Entry 5G10 (X-ray diffraction, 1.71 A resolution); this record covers chains A and B.

== Chain A (and B) ==
Protein: HDAH
Organism: Pseudomonas aeruginosa
Notes: chain B of this document is another copy of the same molecule, construct and numbering; everything in this record applies to it too
UniProtKB: Q9HXM1 (Q9HXM1_PSEAE); residues 2-380 here = UniProt positions 2-380
Sequence (379 residues; row label = number of the first residue in the row):
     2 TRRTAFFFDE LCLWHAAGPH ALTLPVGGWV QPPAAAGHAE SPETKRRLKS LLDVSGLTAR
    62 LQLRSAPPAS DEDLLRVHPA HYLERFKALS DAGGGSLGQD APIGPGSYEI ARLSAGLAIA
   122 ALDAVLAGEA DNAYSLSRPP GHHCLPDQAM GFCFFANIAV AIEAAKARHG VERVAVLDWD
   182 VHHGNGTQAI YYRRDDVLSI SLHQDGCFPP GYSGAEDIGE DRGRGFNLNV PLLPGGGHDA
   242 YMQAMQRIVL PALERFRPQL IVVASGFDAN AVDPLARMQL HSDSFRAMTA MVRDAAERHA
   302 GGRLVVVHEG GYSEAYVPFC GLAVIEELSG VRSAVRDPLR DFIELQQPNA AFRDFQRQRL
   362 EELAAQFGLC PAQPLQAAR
Not modelled in the structure: 372-380 (chain B: 378-380)
Bound ions: K+ site 1: Asp179, Asp181, His183, Ser202, Leu203; Zn2+: Asp181, His183, Asp269 (together with 6DK); K+ site 2: Tyr192, Arg195, Val198, Phe227
Residues lining bound ligands:
  - 6DK (9,9,9-tris(fluoranyl)-8,8-bis(oxidanyl)-N-phenyl-nonanamide), molecule 1: Thr24, Leu25, Asp101, Pro141, His143, His144, Gly152, Phe153, Cys154, Asp181, His183, Phe209, Asp269, Glu310, Gly311, Tyr313
  - 6DK, molecule 2: Pro339, Leu340, Phe343
Curated features (UniProtKB/Swiss-Prot):
  - active site: His144 (Proton donor/acceptor)
  - binding site (Zn(2+)): Asp181, His183, Asp269
  - site: Tyr313 (Polarizes the scissile carbonyl of the substrate)
  - mutagenesis: His143 (H143A: Loss of enzymatic activity against both acetylated and trifluoroacetylated lysine substrates), His144 (H144A: Loss of enzymatic activity against both acetylated and trifluoroacetylated lysine substrates), Tyr313 (Y313F: Loss of enzymatic activity against acetylated lysine substrate but no effect on activity with trifluoroacetylated lysine substrate ...)

== Chain A / chain B interface ==
Contacting residue pairs (83; chain A residue first):
  Ala22(A) - Arg48(B)
  Ala22(A) - Ala316(B)
  Leu23(A) - Val273(B)  hydrophobic
  Leu23(A) - Ala316(B)  hydrophobic
  Leu25(A) - Pro339(B)  hydrophobic
  Leu25(A) - Leu340(B)  hydrophobic
  Trp30(A) - Leu52(B)
  Trp30(A) - Phe320(B)
  Trp30(A) - Ala335(B)
  Trp30(A) - Val336(B)
  Trp30(A) - Arg337(B)
  Gln32(A) - Arg48(B)  hydrogen bond (backbone-side chain)
  Gln32(A) - Ser51(B)
  Pro33(A) - Arg48(B)  hydrogen bond (backbone-side chain)
  Pro34(A) - Arg48(B)
  Ala35(A) - Glu44(B)
  Ala36(A) - Ala36(B)  hydrophobic
  Arg48(A) - Ala22(B)
  Arg48(A) - Gln32(B)  hydrogen bond (side chain-backbone)
  Arg48(A) - Pro33(B)  hydrogen bond (side chain-backbone)
  Arg48(A) - Pro34(B)
  Ser51(A) - Gln32(B)
  Leu52(A) - Trp30(B)
  Val55(A) - Trp30(B)  hydrophobic
  Asp206(A) - Asn350(B)  hydrogen bond
  Gly207(A) - Leu346(B)
  Gly207(A) - Gln347(B)
  Cys208(A) - Phe343(B)
  Cys208(A) - Gln347(B)  hydrogen bond (backbone-side chain)
  Pro211(A) - Phe343(B)  hydrophobic
  Pro211(A) - Leu346(B)  hydrophobic
  Gly212(A) - Leu346(B)  hydrogen bond (backbone-backbone)
  Pro235(A) - Pro235(B)
  Pro235(A) - Gly236(B)
  Pro235(A) - Gln280(B)
  Pro235(A) - Phe353(B)
  Gly236(A) - Pro235(B)
  Gly236(A) - Gly236(B)
  Asn271(A) - Arg278(B)  hydrogen bond (backbone-side chain)
  Ala272(A) - Arg278(B)  hydrogen bond (backbone-side chain)
  Val273(A) - Leu23(B)  hydrophobic
  Val273(A) - Pro275(B)
  Val273(A) - Arg278(B)
  Asp274(A) - Arg278(B)  hydrogen bond (backbone-side chain)
  Pro275(A) - Val273(B)
  Ala277(A) - Arg278(B)  hydrogen bond (backbone-side chain)
  Arg278(A) - Asn271(B)  hydrogen bond (side chain-backbone)
  Arg278(A) - Ala272(B)  hydrogen bond (side chain-backbone)
  Arg278(A) - Val273(B)
  Arg278(A) - Asp274(B)  hydrogen bond (side chain-backbone)
  Arg278(A) - Ala277(B)  hydrogen bond (side chain-backbone)
  Arg278(A) - Arg278(B)
  Arg278(A) - Met279(B)  hydrogen bond (side chain-backbone)
  Arg278(A) - Gln280(B)
  Met279(A) - Arg278(B)  hydrogen bond (backbone-side chain)
  Gln280(A) - Gln205(B)
  Gln280(A) - Pro235(B)
  Gln280(A) - Arg278(B)
  Ala316(A) - Ala22(B)
  Ala316(A) - Leu23(B)  hydrophobic
  Phe320(A) - Trp30(B)
  Ala335(A) - Trp30(B)
  Val336(A) - Trp30(B)
  Arg337(A) - Trp30(B)
  Pro339(A) - Leu25(B)  hydrophobic
  Leu340(A) - Leu25(B)  hydrophobic
  Phe343(A) - Cys208(B)
  Phe343(A) - Phe209(B)  hydrophobic
  Phe343(A) - Pro211(B)  hydrophobic
  Leu346(A) - Gly207(B)
  Leu346(A) - Pro211(B)  hydrophobic
  Leu346(A) - Gly212(B)  hydrogen bond (backbone-backbone)
  Gln347(A) - Gly207(B)
  Gln347(A) - Cys208(B)  hydrogen bond (side chain-backbone)
  Asn350(A) - Asp206(B)  hydrogen bond
  Asn350(A) - Arg360(B)
  Ala352(A) - Phe356(B)
  Ala352(A) - Arg360(B)
  Phe353(A) - Pro235(B)
  Phe353(A) - Phe353(B)  hydrophobic
  Phe356(A) - Ala352(B)
  Phe356(A) - Phe356(B)  hydrophobic
  Arg360(A) - Asn350(B)
Also at the interface, not in a pair above, chain A (51 interface residues in all): Val31, Ala37, Glu44, Ser56, Gln205, Phe209, Leu234
Also at the interface, not in a pair above, chain B (52 interface residues in all): Thr24, Val31, Ala35, Val55, Ser56, Leu234, Glu315

== Summary ==
51 residues of chain A face 52 of chain B across their interface, with 20 hydrogen bonds. Polar contacts
include Gln32(A)-Arg48(B), Pro33(A)-Arg48(B) and Asp206(A)-Asn350(B). Chain A binds compound 6DK. From
UniProt: active-site residue His144(A), 3 Zn2+-binding residues and 3 mutagenesis sites on chain A.
Chain A and chain B are both HDAH (Pseudomonas aeruginosa); the structure, Pseudomonas aeruginosa HDAH bound
to 9,9,9 trifluoro-8,8-dihydroy-N-phenylnonanamide, was determined by X-ray diffraction (same publication as
5G0Y, 5G12, 5G13, 5G0X and 5G11).
